PDB entry 4CZS | X-ray diffraction, 1.73 A resolution | chains A and B of the 8 polymer chains in the assembly

== Chain A (and B) ==
Name: Concanavalin V
Organism: Canavalia cathartica
Notes: chain B of this document is another copy of the same molecule, construct and numbering; everything in this record applies to it too
UniProt: C0HJY1 (CONV_CANCT); residue numbers follow UniProt; this construct covers 1-237
Amino-acid sequence (237 residues; row label = number of the first residue in the row):
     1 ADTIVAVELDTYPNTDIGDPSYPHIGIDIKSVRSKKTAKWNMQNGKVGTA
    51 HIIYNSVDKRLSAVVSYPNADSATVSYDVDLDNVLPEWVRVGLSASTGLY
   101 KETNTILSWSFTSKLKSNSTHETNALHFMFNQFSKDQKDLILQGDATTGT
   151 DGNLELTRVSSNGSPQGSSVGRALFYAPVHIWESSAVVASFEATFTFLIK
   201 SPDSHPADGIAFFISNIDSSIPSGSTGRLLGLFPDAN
Differences from the reference sequence: conflict D58 (Gly in C0HJY1), A70 (Gly in C0HJY1), M129 (Val in C0HJY1), E192 (Asp in C0HJY1)
Bound ions: Mn2+: E8, D10, D19, H24; Ca2+: D10, Y12, N14, D19
Small-molecule neighbours: 2-hydroxyethyl alpha-D-mannopyranoside (8LR): Y12, N14, T97, G98, L99, Y100, A207, D208, G227, R228
UniProt features mapped onto this chain:
  - binding site (Mn(2+)): E8, D10, D19, H24
  - binding site (Ca(2+)): D10, Y12, N14, D19
  - binding site (a carbohydrate): N14, G98 to Y100, D208, R228
From the paper describing this entry:
  - conformationally variable residues (side-chain flip): H205

== Chain A / chain B interface ==
Contacting residue pairs - 53 pairs, chain A then chain B:
  W88(A) with D136(B), hydrogen bond (side chain-backbone); Q137(B); K138(B); D139(B)
  R90(A) with Y176(B)
  S117(A) with Q132(B), hydrogen bond
  T120(A) with Q132(B), hydrogen bond
  E122(A) with N131(B), hydrogen bond; Q132(B), hydrogen bond (backbone-side chain)
  T123(A) with M129(B); N131(B), hydrogen bond (backbone-side chain)
  N124(A) with M129(B); F130(B); N131(B), hydrogen bond (side chain-backbone); Q132(B), hydrogen bond (side chain-backbone)
  A125(A) with F128(B); M129(B), hydrogen bond (backbone-backbone)
  L126(A) with H127(B); F175(B), hydrophobic
  H127(A) with L126(B); H127(B), hydrogen bond (backbone-backbone)
  F128(A) with A125(B)
  M129(A) with T123(B); N124(B); A125(B), hydrogen bond (backbone-backbone)
  F130(A) with N124(B)
  N131(A) with E122(B); T123(B), hydrogen bond (side chain-backbone); N124(B), hydrogen bond (backbone-side chain)
  Q132(A) with S117(B); T120(B), hydrogen bond; N124(B), hydrogen bond (backbone-side chain); E183(B)
  D136(A) with W88(B)
  Q137(A) with W88(B)
  K138(A) with W88(B); P178(B); I217(B)
  D139(A) with W88(B); P178(B)
  F175(A) with L126(B), hydrophobic; A177(B), hydrophobic
  Y176(A) with R90(B); Y176(B), hydrophobic; A177(B), hydrophobic; P178(B)
  A177(A) with F175(B), hydrophobic; Y176(B), hydrophobic; A177(B), hydrophobic
  P178(A) with K138(B); D139(B); Y176(B)
  I217(A) with K138(B)
Interface residues without a listed pair, chain A (28 interface residues in all): L115, S134, H180, E183
Interface residues without a listed pair, chain B (29 interface residues in all): S119, S134, H180, S185

== Summary ==
Chain A and chain B form an interface of 28 and 29 residues respectively, with 15 hydrogen bonds. Polar pairs
include W88(A)-D136(B), S117(A)-Q132(B) and T120(A)-Q132(B). Ligands of chain A: 2-hydroxyethyl
alpha-D-mannopyranoside. Curated annotation (UniProt) lists 4 Mn2+-binding residues, 4 Ca2+-binding residues
and 6 carbohydrate-binding residues on chain A. From the paper: conformational variability at H205(A).
Chain A and chain B are both Concanavalin V (Canavalia cathartica); the structure, Discovery of Glycomimetic
Ligands via Genetically-encoded Library of Phage displaying Mannose-peptides, was determined by X-ray
diffraction.
